PDB entry 8JIM | electron microscopy, 2.98 A resolution | chains D and E of the 5 polymer chains in the assembly

Chain D:
Name: Guanine nucleotide-binding protein G(i) subunit alpha-1
From: Homo sapiens
UniProt: P63096 (GNAI1_HUMAN); residues 1-354 here = UniProt positions 1-354
Chain sequence (354 residues; row label = number of the first residue in the row):
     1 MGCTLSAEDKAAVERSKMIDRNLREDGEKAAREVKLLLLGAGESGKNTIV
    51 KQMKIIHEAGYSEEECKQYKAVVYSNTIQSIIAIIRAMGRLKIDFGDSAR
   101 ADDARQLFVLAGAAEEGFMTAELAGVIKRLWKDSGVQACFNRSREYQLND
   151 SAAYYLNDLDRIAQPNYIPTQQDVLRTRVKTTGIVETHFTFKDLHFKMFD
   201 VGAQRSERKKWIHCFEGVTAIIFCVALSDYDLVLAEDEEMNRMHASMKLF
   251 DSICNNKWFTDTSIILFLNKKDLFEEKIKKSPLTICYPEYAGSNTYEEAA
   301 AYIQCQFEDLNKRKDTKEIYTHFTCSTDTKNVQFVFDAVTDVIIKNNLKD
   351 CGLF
Not modelled in the structure: 1, 56-182
Differences from the reference sequence: engineered mutation Asn47 (Ser in P63096), Ala203 (Gly in P63096), Ala245 (Glu in P63096), Ser326 (Ala in P63096)
UniProt features mapped onto this chain:
  - region: Lys35 to Lys46, Thr48 (G1 motif), Asp173 to Thr181 (G2 motif), Phe196 to Gly202, Gln204, Arg205 (G3 motif), Ile265 to Asp272 (G4 motif), Thr324, Cys325, Thr327 to Thr329 (G5 motif)
  - binding site (GTP): Glu43 to Lys46, Thr48, Ser151, Leu175 to Thr181, Asp200 to Gly202, Gln204, Asn269 to Asp272
  - binding site (Mg(2+)): Thr181
  - modified residue: Arg178 (ADP-ribosylarginine), Gln204 (Deamidated glutamine), Cys351 (ADP-ribosylcysteine)
  - lipidation: Gly2 (N-myristoyl glycine), Cys3 (S-palmitoyl cysteine)

Chain E:
Name: Hydroxycarboxylic acid receptor 2
From: Homo sapiens
UniProt: Q8TDS4 (HCAR2_HUMAN); residue numbers follow UniProt; this construct covers 1-363
Chain sequence (397 residues; each row starts with the number of its first residue; numbers below 1 keep their minus sign (Met-33 is residue -33)):
   -33 MKTIIALSYIFCLVFADYKDDDDAHHHHHHHHHHMNRHHLQDHFLEIDKK
    17 NCCVFRDDFIVKVLPPVLGLEFIFGLLGNGLALWIFCFHLKSWKSSRIFL
    67 FNLAVADFLLIICLPFLMDNYVRRWDWKFGDIPCRLMLFMLAMNRQGSII
   117 FLTVVAVDRYFRVVHPHHALNKISNRTAAIISCLLWGITIGLTVHLLKKK
   167 MPIQNGGANLCSSFSICHTFQWHEAMFLLEFFLPLGIILFCSARIIWSLR
   217 QRQMDRHAKIKRAITFIMVVAIVFVICFLPSVVVRIRIFWLLHTSGTQNC
   267 EVYRSVDLAFFITLSFTYMNSMLDPVVYYFSSPSFPNFFSTLINRCLQRK
   317 MTGEPDNNRSTSVELTGDPNKTRGAPEALMANSGEPWSPSYLGPTSP
Not modelled in the structure: -33 to 9, 299-363
Differences from the reference sequence: initiating methionine (-33); expression tag (-32 to 0)
Disulfide bonds: Cys18-Cys183, Cys19-Cys266, Cys100-Cys177
Residues lining bound ligands: (2Z)-4-methoxy-4-oxobut-2-enoic acid (AW9): Leu83, Tyr87, Trp91, Leu104, Leu107, Ala108, Arg111, Cys177, Ser178, Ser179, Phe180, Leu280, Tyr284
UniProt features mapped onto this chain:
  - modified residue: Ser328 (Phosphoserine)

How chain D and chain E interact:
Residue-residue contacts (19; chain D residue first):
  Asp315(D) - His223(E)
  Asp341(D) - Met220(E)
  Ile343(D) - Pro132(E)  hydrophobic
  Ile343(D) - His133(E)
  Ile344(D) - Pro132(E)  hydrophobic
  Ile344(D) - Arg218(E)
  Ile344(D) - Met220(E)  hydrophobic
  Lys345(D) - Met220(E)
  Asn347(D) - Arg128(E)  hydrogen bond (backbone-side chain)
  Asn347(D) - Pro132(E)
  Leu348(D) - Val129(E)  hydrophobic
  Leu348(D) - Ile226(E)  hydrophobic
  Asp350(D) - Arg128(E)
  Cys351(D) - Arg128(E)
  Leu353(D) - Ala229(E)
  Phe354(D) - His223(E)
  Phe354(D) - Lys225(E)
  Phe354(D) - Ile226(E)  hydrophobic
  Phe354(D) - Arg228(E)  hydrogen bond (backbone-side chain)
Interface residues without a listed pair, chain D (15 interface residues in all): Ala31, Leu194, Thr340, Gly352
Interface residues without a listed pair, chain E (18 interface residues in all): Ser62, Arg125, Asn137, Lys138, Phe232, Ile233, Ser298

Summary:
Chain D and chain E form an interface of 15 and 18 residues respectively, with 2 hydrogen bonds. Among the
polar pairs are Asn347(D)-Arg128(E) and Phe354(D)-Arg228(E). Ligands of chain E:
(2Z)-4-methoxy-4-oxobut-2-enoic acid.
Here chain D is Guanine nucleotide-binding protein G(i) subunit alpha-1 and chain E is Hydroxycarboxylic acid
receptor 2, both from Homo sapiens. Entry 8JIM (Cryo-EM structure of MMF bound ketone body receptor HCAR2-Gi
signaling complex) was determined by electron microscopy (same publication as 8JHY, 8JII and 8JIL).
